PDB entry 3P7L | X-ray diffraction, 2.08 A resolution | chain A

[Chain A]
Molecule: Insulin-degrading enzyme
From: Rattus norvegicus
Notes: EC 3.4.24.56
UniProt: P35559 (IDE_RAT); residue numbers follow UniProt; this construct covers 42-1019
Chain sequence (978 residues; each row starts with the number of its first residue):
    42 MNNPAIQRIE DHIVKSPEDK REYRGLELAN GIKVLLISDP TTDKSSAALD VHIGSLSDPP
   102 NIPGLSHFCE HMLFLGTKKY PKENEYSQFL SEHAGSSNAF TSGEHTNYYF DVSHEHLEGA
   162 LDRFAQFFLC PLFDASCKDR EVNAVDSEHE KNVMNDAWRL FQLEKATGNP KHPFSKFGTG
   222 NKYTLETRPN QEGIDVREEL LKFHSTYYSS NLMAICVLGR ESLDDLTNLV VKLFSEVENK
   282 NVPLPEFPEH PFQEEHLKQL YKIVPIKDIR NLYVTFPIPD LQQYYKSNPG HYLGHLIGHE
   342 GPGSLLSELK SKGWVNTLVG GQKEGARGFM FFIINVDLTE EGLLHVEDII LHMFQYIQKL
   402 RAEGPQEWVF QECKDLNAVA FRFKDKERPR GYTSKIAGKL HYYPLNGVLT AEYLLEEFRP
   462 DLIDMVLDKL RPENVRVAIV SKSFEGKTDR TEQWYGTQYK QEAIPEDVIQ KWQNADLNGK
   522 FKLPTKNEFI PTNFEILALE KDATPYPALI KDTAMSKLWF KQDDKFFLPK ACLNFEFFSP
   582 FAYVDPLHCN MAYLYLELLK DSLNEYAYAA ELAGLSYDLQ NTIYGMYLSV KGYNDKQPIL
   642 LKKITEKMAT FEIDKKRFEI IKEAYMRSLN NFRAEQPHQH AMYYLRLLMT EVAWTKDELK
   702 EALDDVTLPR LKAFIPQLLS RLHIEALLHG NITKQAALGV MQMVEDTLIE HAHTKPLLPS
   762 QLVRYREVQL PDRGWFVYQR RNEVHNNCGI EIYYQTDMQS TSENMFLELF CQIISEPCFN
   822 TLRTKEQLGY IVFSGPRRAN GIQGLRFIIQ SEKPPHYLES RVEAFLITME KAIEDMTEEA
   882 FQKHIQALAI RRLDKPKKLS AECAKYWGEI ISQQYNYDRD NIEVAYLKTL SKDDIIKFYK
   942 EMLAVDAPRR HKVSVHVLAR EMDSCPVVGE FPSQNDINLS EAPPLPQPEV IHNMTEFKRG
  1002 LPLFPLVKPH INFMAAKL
Unresolved in the structure: 964-979, 1012-1019
Metal / ion sites: Zn2+: H108, H112, E189
From the paper describing this entry:
  - mutagenesis - I374S (10 fold), Y609F (10 fold): decreased catalytic activity
  - mutagenesis - V360S (8 fold): decreased catalytic activity on ATP
  - mutagenesis - I374S, Y609F: abolished catalytic activity on ATP
  - self-association interface (contacts with another copy of this molecule): F1005
  - allosteric site: V360, I374, Y609

[Overview]
The Zn2+ site is built by H108, H112 and E189. From the paper: I374S and Y609F reduce catalytic activity; an
allosteric site at V360, I374 and Y609.
Chain A is Insulin-degrading enzyme (Rattus norvegicus); the structure, Rat Insulin Degrading Enzyme
(Insulysin), was determined by X-ray diffraction (same publication as 3P7O).
